Entry 4G1V (X-ray diffraction, 2.10 A resolution); this record covers chain A.

# Chain A
Name: Flavohemoglobin
Organism: Saccharomyces cerevisiae
UniProt: A6ZUP2 (A6ZUP2_YEAS7); residue numbers follow UniProt; this construct covers 1-399
Chain sequence (399 residues; row label = number of the first residue in the row):
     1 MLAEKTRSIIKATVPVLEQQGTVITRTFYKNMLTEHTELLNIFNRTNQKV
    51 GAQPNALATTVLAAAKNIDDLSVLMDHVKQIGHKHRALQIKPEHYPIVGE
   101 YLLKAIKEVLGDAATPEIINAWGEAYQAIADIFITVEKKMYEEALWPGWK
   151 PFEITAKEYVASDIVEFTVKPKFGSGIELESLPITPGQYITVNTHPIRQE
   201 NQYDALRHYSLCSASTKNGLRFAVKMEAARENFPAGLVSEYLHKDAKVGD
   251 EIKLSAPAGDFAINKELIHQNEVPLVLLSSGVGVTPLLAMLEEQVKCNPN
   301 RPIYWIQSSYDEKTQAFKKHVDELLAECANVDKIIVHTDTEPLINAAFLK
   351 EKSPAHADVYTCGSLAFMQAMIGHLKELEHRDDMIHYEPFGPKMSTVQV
Not modelled in the structure: 1
Ion coordination: K+ near Glu-38 (its only coordinating residue here); heme Fe: His-85 (together with nitrite ion)
Ligand contacts:
  - FAD (flavin-adenine dinucleotide): Asn-44, Thr-46, Val-50, Lys-84, Tyr-189, Arg-207, His-208, Tyr-209, Ser-210, Ala-223, Val-224, Lys-225, Glu-227, Ala-228, Arg-230, Phe-233, Pro-234, Ala-235, Gly-236, Leu-237, Val-238, Ser-239, Val-282, Thr-285, Glu-388, Pro-389, Phe-390, Gly-391
  - heme (HEM): Leu-39, Ile-42, Phe-43, Asn-44, Asn-47, Gln-53, Ala-56, Leu-57, Thr-60, Gln-80, Ile-81, Lys-84, His-85, Leu-88, Ile-90, His-94, Tyr-95, Val-98, Tyr-126, Ile-129, Ala-130, Phe-133, Gly-391, Pro-392, Lys-393, Met-394, Ser-395
  - nitrite ion (NO2): Phe-28, Tyr-29, Phe-43, Gln-53, Leu-57, His-85
Reported in the primary citation:
  - binding site for heme: Phe-43, Asn-47, Gln-53, Leu-57, Ile-81, Lys-84, Leu-88, Ile-90, Val-98, Phe-133
  - heme coordination: His-85
  - catalytic residues: His-85, Tyr-95, Glu-137
  - contacts within the chain: Phe-28/Leu-57 (hydrophobic contact), Gln-53/Lys-84, His-85/Glu-137 (hydrogen bond), His-85/Tyr-95 (hydrogen bond), Tyr-95/Glu-137 (hydrogen bond)
  - binding site for nitrite ion: Tyr-29, Phe-43, Gln-53, Leu-57
  - binding site for flavin-adenine dinucleotide: Lys-84, Phe-390
  - catalytic residues: Tyr-29, Gln-53 (proposed by the authors, not directly observed)

# Overview
Bound to chain A: heme, flavin-adenine dinucleotide and nitrite ion. The paper reports catalytic residues
His-85, Tyr-95 and Glu-137 among others; a binding site for heme at Phe-43, Asn-47 and Gln-53 among others.
Chain A is Flavohemoglobin (Saccharomyces cerevisiae); the structure, X-ray structure of yeast
flavohemoglobin, was determined by X-ray diffraction together with 4G1B from the same study.
